PDB entry 3NK8 | X-ray diffraction, 1.15 A resolution | chain A

== Chain A ==
Molecule: Cationic trypsin
From: Bos taurus
Notes: EC 3.4.21.4
UniProt: P00760 (TRY1_BOVIN); the construct lacks a stretch of the UniProt sequence and is renumbered around it, so the offset changes along the chain: 16-34 = UniProt 24-42; 37-67 = UniProt 43-73; 69-125 = UniProt 74-130; 127-130 = UniProt 131-134; 6 more segments
Sequence (223 residues; row label = number of the first residue in the row; note: 10 numbers in that range are skipped by the numbering (no residue carries them; nothing is unmodelled there)):
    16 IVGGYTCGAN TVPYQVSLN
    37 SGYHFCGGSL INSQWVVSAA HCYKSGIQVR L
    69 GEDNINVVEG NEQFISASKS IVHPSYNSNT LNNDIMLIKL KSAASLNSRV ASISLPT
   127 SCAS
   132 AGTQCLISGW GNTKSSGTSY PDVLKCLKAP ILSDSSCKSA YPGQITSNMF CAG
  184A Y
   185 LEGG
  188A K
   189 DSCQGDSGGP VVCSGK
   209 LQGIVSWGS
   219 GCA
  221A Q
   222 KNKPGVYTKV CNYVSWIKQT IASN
Cystine bridges: Cys-22/Cys-157, Cys-42/Cys-58, Cys-128/Cys-232, Cys-136/Cys-201, Cys-168/Cys-182, Cys-191/Cys-220
Ion coordination: Ca2+: Glu-70, Asn-72, Val-75, Glu-80
Residues lining bound ligands: JKZ (4-(trifluoromethyl)-1,5,6,7-tetrahydro-2H-cyclopenta[b]pyridin-2-one): His-57, Asp-189, Ser-190, Cys-191, Gln-192, Gly-193, Asp-194, Ser-195, Val-213, Ser-214, Trp-215, Gly-216, Ser-217, Gly-219, Cys-220, Gly-226
Curated features (UniProtKB/Swiss-Prot):
  - active site (Charge relay system): His-57, Asp-102, Ser-195
  - binding site (Ca(2+)): Glu-70, Asn-72, Val-75, Glu-80
  - binding site (substrate): Asp-189, Ser-190, Gln-192, Gly-193, Ser-195

== In short ==
Bound to chain A: compound JKZ. The Ca2+ site is built by Glu-70, Asn-72, Val-75 and Glu-80. From UniProt: 3
active-site residues, 4 Ca2+-binding residues and 5 substrate-binding residues.
Chain A is Cationic trypsin (Bos taurus); the structure, Trypsin in complex with fluorine-containing fragment,
was determined by X-ray diffraction (same publication as 3NKK).
